4EY9 - chains A and B of the 4 polymer chains in the assembly; structure by X-ray diffraction, 1.47 A resolution.

# Chain A
Molecule: Insulin A chain
Organism: Homo sapiens
Reference sequence: P01308 (INS_HUMAN); residues 1-21 here correspond to UniProt positions 90-110 (UniProt number = residue number + 89)
Chain sequence (21 residues; row label = number of the first residue in the row):
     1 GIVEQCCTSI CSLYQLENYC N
Cystine bridges: C6-C11

# Chain B
Molecule: Insulin B chain
Organism: Homo sapiens
Reference sequence: P01308 (INS_HUMAN); residues 1-30 here correspond to UniProt positions 25-54 (UniProt number = residue number + 24)
Chain sequence (30 residues; row label = number of the first residue in the row):
     1 FVNQHLCGSH LVEALYLVCG ERGFFYTPKT
Bound ions: Zn2+ near H10 (its only coordinating residue here)

# How chain A and chain B interact
Residue-residue contacts - 47 pairs, chain A then chain B:
  G1(A) - T30(B)
  I2(A) - L11(B)  hydrophobic
  I2(A) - L15(B)  hydrophobic
  I2(A) - Y26(B)  hydrophobic
  V3(A) - Y26(B)
  V3(A) - P28(B)  hydrophobic
  E4(A) - T30(B)
  C6(A) - Q4(B)
  C6(A) - H5(B)
  C6(A) - L6(B)  hydrogen bond (backbone-backbone)
  C6(A) - L11(B)  hydrophobic
  C7(A) - H5(B)
  C7(A) - L6(B)  hydrogen bond (backbone-backbone)
  C7(A) - C7(B)  disulfide
  T8(A) - H5(B)  hydrogen bond (backbone-side chain)
  S9(A) - H5(B)
  I10(A) - N3(B)
  I10(A) - Q4(B)
  I10(A) - H5(B)
  C11(A) - V2(B)
  C11(A) - N3(B)
  C11(A) - Q4(B)  hydrogen bond (backbone-backbone)
  S12(A) - V2(B)
  S12(A) - N3(B)  hydrogen bond (backbone-side chain)
  L13(A) - F1(B)  hydrophobic
  L13(A) - V2(B)
  L13(A) - V18(B)
  Y14(A) - F1(B)
  L16(A) - L6(B)  hydrophobic
  L16(A) - L11(B)  hydrophobic
  L16(A) - A14(B)  hydrophobic
  L16(A) - L15(B)
  L16(A) - V18(B)  hydrophobic
  E17(A) - V18(B)
  E17(A) - R22(B)  salt bridge
  Y19(A) - L15(B)  hydrophobic
  Y19(A) - F24(B)
  Y19(A) - F25(B)  hydrogen bond (backbone-backbone)
  C20(A) - C19(B)  disulfide
  C20(A) - R22(B)
  C20(A) - G23(B)
  C20(A) - F24(B)  hydrophobic
  C20(A) - F25(B)
  N21(A) - R22(B)  hydrogen bond (backbone-side chain)
  N21(A) - G23(B)  hydrogen bond (backbone-backbone)
  N21(A) - F24(B)
  N21(A) - F25(B)
Other interface residues (no listed pair), chain A (19 interface residues in all): N18
Other interface residues (no listed pair), chain B (20 interface residues in all): T27
Cross-chain cystine bridges: C7(A)-C7(B), C20(A)-C19(B)

# Summary
19 residues of chain A face 20 of chain B across their interface, with 2 disulfide bonds, 8 hydrogen bonds and
1 salt bridge. Polar pairs include E17(A)-R22(B), T8(A)-H5(B) and S12(A)-N3(B).
Here chain A is Insulin A chain and chain B is Insulin B chain, both from Homo sapiens. Entry 4EY9 (Human
Insulin) was determined by X-ray diffraction, deposited together with 4EWW, 4EWX, 4EWZ, 4EX0, 4EX1, 4EXX and
17 further entries.
